Entry 3GO8 (X-ray diffraction, 1.89 A resolution); this record covers chains A and B of the 3 polymer chains in the assembly.

# Chain A
Protein: Formamidopyrimidine-DNA glycosylase
Source organism: Geobacillus stearothermophilus
Notes: EC 3.2.2.23, 4.2.99.18; fragment: MutM
Reference sequence: P84131 (P84131_GEOSE); numbering as in UniProt; present here: 2-216, 233-274
Chain sequence (257 residues; numbered 2 to 274; 16 numbers in that range are skipped by the numbering (no residue carries them; nothing is unmodelled there); the number before each row is that of its first residue):
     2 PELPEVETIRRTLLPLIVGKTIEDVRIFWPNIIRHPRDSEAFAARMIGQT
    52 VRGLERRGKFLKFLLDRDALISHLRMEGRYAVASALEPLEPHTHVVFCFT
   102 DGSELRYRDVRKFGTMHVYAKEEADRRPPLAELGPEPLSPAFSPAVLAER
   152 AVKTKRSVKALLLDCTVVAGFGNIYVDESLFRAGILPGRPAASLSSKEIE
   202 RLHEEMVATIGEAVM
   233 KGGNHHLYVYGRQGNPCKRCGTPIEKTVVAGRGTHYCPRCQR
Not modelled in the structure: 233-237
Construct notes: conflict Glu3 (Gln in P84131); engineered mutation Cys166 (Gln in P84131)
Bound ions: Zn2+: Cys249, Cys252, Cys269, Cys272
What the authors report for this chain:
  - binding site for the 16-nt DNA strand: Phe114
  - conformationally variable residues (side-chain flip): Met77, Arg112
  - binding site for the 16-nt DNA strand (chain B): Arg112
  - contacts within the chain: Glu78-Arg112 (hydrogen bond)

# Chain B
Molecule: 16-nt DNA strand
Sequence (16 nucleotides; each row starts with the number of its first residue):
     1 AGGTAGATCCGGACGC
Not modelled in the structure: 1, 16

# Interface between chain A and chain B
Residue-residue contacts (13; chain A residue first):
  Trp30(A) with DC10(B), phosphate contact
  Val111(A) with DG11(B), sugar contact; DG12(B), sugar contact
  Arg112(A) with DC10(B), base contact; DG11(B), hydrogen bond to the base; DG12(B), hydrogen bond to the sugar
  Lys113(A) with DC10(B), sugar contact; DG11(B), salt bridge to the phosphate
  Phe114(A) with DC9(B), base contact; DC10(B), base contact
  Thr155(A) with DT4(B), hydrogen bond to the phosphate
  Lys156(A) with DT4(B), hydrogen bond to the phosphate
  Arg157(A) with DT4(B), phosphate contact
Interface residues without a listed pair, chain A (10 interface residues in all): Asn32, His93
Interface residues without a listed pair, chain B (6 interface residues in all): DA5

# In short
Chain A and chain B form an interface of 10 and 6 residues respectively; the contacts include 4 hydrogen bonds
and 1 salt bridge. Polar contacts include Arg112(A)-DG11(B), Arg112(A)-DG12(B) and Thr155(A)-DT4(B). From the
paper: a binding site for the 16-nt DNA strand at Phe114(A); a binding site for the 16-nt DNA strand (chain B)
at Arg112(A).
Here chain A is Formamidopyrimidine-DNA glycosylase (Geobacillus stearothermophilus) and chain B is a 16-nt
DNA strand. Entry 3GO8 (MutM encountering an intrahelical 8-oxoguanine (oxoG) lesion in EC3-loop deletion
complex) was determined by X-ray diffraction, deposited together with 3GP1, 3GPP, 3GPU, 3GPX, 3GPY, 3GQ3 and
3GQ4.
